PDB entry 3MGQ | X-ray diffraction, 2.65 A resolution | chains C and J of the 10 polymer chains in the assembly

== Chain C ==
Protein: Histone H2A
Organism: Xenopus laevis
UniProtKB: Q6AZJ8 (Q6AZJ8_XENLA); residues 1-119 here correspond to UniProt positions 2-120 (UniProt number = residue number + 1)
Amino-acid sequence (119 residues; row label = number of the first residue in the row):
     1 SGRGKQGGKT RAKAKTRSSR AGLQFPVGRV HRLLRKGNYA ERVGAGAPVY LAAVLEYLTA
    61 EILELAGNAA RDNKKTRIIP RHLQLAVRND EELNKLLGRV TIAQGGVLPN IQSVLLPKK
Not modelled in the structure: 1-14
Metal / ion sites: Ni2+ near Asp90 (its only coordinating residue here)
Reported in the primary citation:
  - Ni2+ coordination: Asp90

== Chain J ==
Molecule: 147-nt DNA strand
Sequence (147 nucleotides; numbered -73 to 73; the number before each row is that of its first residue; numbers below 1 keep their minus sign (DA-73 is residue -73)):
   -73 ATCAATATCC ACCTGCAGAT ACTACCAAAA GTGTATTTGG AAACTGCTCC ATCAAAAGGC
   -13 ATGTTCAGCT GGATTCCAGC TGAACATGCC TTTTGATGGA GCAGTTTCCA AATACACTTT
    47 TGGTAGTATC TGCAGGTGGA TATTGAT
Metal / ion sites: Ni2+ site 1 near DG-56 (its only coordinating residue here); Ni2+ site 2: DG-35, DG-34; Ni2+ site 3 near DG-34 (its only coordinating residue here); Ni2+ site 4 near DG-6 (its only coordinating residue here); Ni2+ site 5 near DG-3 (its only coordinating residue here); Ni2+ site 6 near DG5 (its only coordinating residue here); Ni2+ site 7 near DG8 (its only coordinating residue here); Ni2+ site 8 near DG14 (its only coordinating residue here); Ni2+ site 9: DG24, DG25; Ni2+ site 10 near DG27 (its only coordinating residue here); Ni2+ site 11 near DA29 (its only coordinating residue here); Ni2+ site 12 near DG48 (its only coordinating residue here); 3 more Ni2+ sites not listed

== Chain C / chain J interface ==
Residue-residue contacts (14):
  Arg29(C) - DG48(J)  hydrogen bond to the phosphate
  Arg29(C) - DG49(J)  salt bridge to the phosphate
  Arg35(C) - DT39(J)  salt bridge to the phosphate
  Arg42(C) - DA38(J)  phosphate contact
  Arg42(C) - DT39(J)  phosphate contact
  Val43(C) - DT39(J)  hydrogen bond to the phosphate
  Gly44(C) - DA38(J)  phosphate contact
  Ala45(C) - DA38(J)  hydrogen bond to the phosphate
  Lys75(C) - DC59(J)  phosphate contact
  Lys75(C) - DA60(J)  salt bridge to the phosphate
  Thr76(C) - DG58(J)  sugar contact
  Thr76(C) - DC59(J)  hydrogen bond to the phosphate
  Arg77(C) - DG58(J)  hydrogen bond to the phosphate
  Arg77(C) - DC59(J)  hydrogen bond to the phosphate
Also at the interface, not in a pair above, chain C (12 interface residues in all): Thr16, Glu41, Lys74
Also at the interface, not in a pair above, chain J (8 interface residues in all): DT47

== Overview ==
12 residues of chain C and 8 residues of chain J are in contact; the contacts include 6 hydrogen bonds and 3
salt bridges. Polar contacts include Arg29(C)-DG48(J), Val43(C)-DT39(J) and Ala45(C)-DA38(J). DG-35(J) and
DG-34(J) coordinate Ni2+ site 2. DG24(J) and DG25(J) coordinate Ni2+ site 9. From the paper: Ni2+ coordination
by Asp90(C).
Here chain C is Histone H2A (Xenopus laevis) and chain J is a 147-nt DNA strand. Entry 3MGQ (Binding of Nickel
ions to the Nucleosome Core Particle) was determined by X-ray diffraction, deposited together with 3MGP, 3MGR
and 3MGS.
